PDB entry 8JIT | electron microscopy, 2.91 A resolution | chains A and R of the 6 polymer chains in the assembly

# Chain A
Name: Guanine nucleotide-binding protein G(s) subunit alpha isoforms short
Organism: Homo sapiens
Reference sequence: P63092 (GNAS2_HUMAN); the construct has insertions or renumbered stretches relative to UniProt, so the offset changes along the chain: -5 to 52 = UniProt 1-58; 191-378 = UniProt 207-394
Amino-acid sequence (394 residues; row label = number of the first residue in the row; note: 138 numbers in that range are skipped by the numbering (no residue carries them; nothing is unmodelled there); a row labelled like 52A-52Z holds insertion residues (52A, then the next letters in order); numbers below 1 keep their minus sign (Met-5 is residue -5)):
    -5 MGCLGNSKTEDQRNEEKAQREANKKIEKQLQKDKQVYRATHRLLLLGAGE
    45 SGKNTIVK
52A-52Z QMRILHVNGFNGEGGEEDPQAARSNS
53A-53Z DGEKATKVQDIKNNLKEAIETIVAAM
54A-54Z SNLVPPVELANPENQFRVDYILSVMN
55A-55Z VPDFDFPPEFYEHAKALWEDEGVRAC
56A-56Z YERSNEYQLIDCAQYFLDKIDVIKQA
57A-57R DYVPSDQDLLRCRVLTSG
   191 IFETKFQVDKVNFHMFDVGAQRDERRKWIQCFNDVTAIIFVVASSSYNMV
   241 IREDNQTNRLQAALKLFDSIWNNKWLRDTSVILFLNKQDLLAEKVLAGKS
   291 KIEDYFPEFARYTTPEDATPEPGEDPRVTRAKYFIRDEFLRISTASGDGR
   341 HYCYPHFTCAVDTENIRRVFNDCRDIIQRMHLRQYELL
Not modelled in the structure: -5 to 2, 52A-52Z, 53A-53Z, 54A-54Z, 55A-55Z, 56A-56Z, 57A-57R, 236-244
Construct notes: conflict Asn48 (Ser54 in P63092), Ala210 (Gly226 in P63092), Ala252 (Glu268 in P63092), Lys255 (Asn271 in P63092), Asp258 (Lys274 in P63092), Lys264 (Arg280 in P63092), Asp268 (Thr284 in P63092), Thr269 (Ile285 in P63092)

# Chain R
Name: Glucagon receptor
Organism: Homo sapiens
Reference sequence: P47871 (GLR_HUMAN); numbering as in UniProt (aligned over 27-431)
Amino-acid sequence (405 residues; numbered 27 to 431; the number before each row is that of its first residue):
    27 QVMDFLFEKWKLYGDQCHHNLSLLPPPTELVCNRTFDKYSCWPDTPANTT
    77 ANISCPWYLPWHHKVQHRFVFKRCGPDGQWVRGPRGQPWRDASQCQMDGE
   127 EIEVQKEVAKMYSSFQVMYTVGYSLSLGALLLALAILGGLSKLHCTRNAI
   177 HANLFASFVLKASSVLVIDGLLRTRYSQKIGDDLSVSTWLSDGAVAGCRV
   227 AAVFMQYGIVANYCWLLVEGLYLHNLLGLATLPERSFFSLYLGIGWGAPM
   277 LFVVPWAVVKCLFENVQCWTSNDNMGFWWILRFPVFLAILINFFIFVRIV
   327 QLLVAKLRARQMHHTDYKFRLAKSTLTLIPLLGVHEVVFAFVTDEHAQGT
   377 LRSAKLFFDLFLSSFQGLLVAVLYCFLNKEVQSELRRRWHRWRLGKVLWE
   427 ERNTS
Not modelled in the structure: 422-431
Cystine bridges: Cys43-Cys67, Cys58-Cys100, Cys81-Cys121, Cys224-Cys294
Ligand contacts: N-hexadecanoyl-L-glutamic acid (D6M): Ser139, Gln142, Val143, Thr146, Val147, Ser150, Leu151, Arg199

# Interface between chain A and chain R
Contacting residue pairs - 34 pairs, chain A then chain R:
  Gln29(A) - Glu260(R)
  Val30(A) - Glu260(R)
  Arg32(A) - Thr257(R)
  Arg32(A) - Leu258(R)
  Arg32(A) - Pro259(R)  hydrogen bond (side chain-backbone)
  Arg32(A) - Glu260(R)  hydrogen bond (side chain-backbone)
  Ala33(A) - Thr257(R)  hydrogen bond (backbone-side chain)
  Ala33(A) - Glu260(R)
  His35(A) - Thr257(R)
  Tyr342(A) - Arg336(R)
  Tyr342(A) - Gln337(R)  hydrogen bond
  Cys343(A) - Arg336(R)  hydrogen bond (backbone-side chain)
  Tyr344(A) - Arg336(R)
  Phe360(A) - Ala256(R)  hydrophobic
  Arg364(A) - Ala256(R)
  Asp365(A) - Lys332(R)  salt bridge
  Ile367(A) - Ala256(R)
  Gln368(A) - Leu253(R)  hydrogen bond (side chain-backbone)
  Gln368(A) - Leu328(R)
  Gln368(A) - Lys332(R)  hydrogen bond
  Arg369(A) - Lys332(R)  hydrogen bond (side chain-backbone)
  Arg369(A) - Arg336(R)
  His371(A) - Leu252(R)  hydrogen bond (side chain-backbone)
  Leu372(A) - Leu253(R)  hydrophobic
  Gln374(A) - Arg173(R)
  Tyr375(A) - Arg173(R)
  Tyr375(A) - His177(R)
  Tyr375(A) - Tyr248(R)
  Tyr375(A) - Leu354(R)
  Glu376(A) - Asn404(R)
  Glu376(A) - Lys405(R)
  Leu377(A) - Thr351(R)
  Leu377(A) - Leu354(R)  hydrophobic
  Leu378(A) - Leu329(R)  hydrophobic
Also at the interface, not in a pair above, chain A (24 interface residues in all): Thr34, Val201, Met370
Also at the interface, not in a pair above, chain R (26 interface residues in all): Leu249, Gly254, Ile325, Ala335, Leu347, Ile355, Tyr400

# In short
24 residues of chain A and 26 residues of chain R are in contact; the contacts include 9 hydrogen bonds and 1
salt bridge. Among the polar pairs are Asp365(A)-Lys332(R), Arg32(A)-Pro259(R) and Arg32(A)-Glu260(R). Ligands
of chain R: N-hexadecanoyl-L-glutamic acid.
Chain A is Guanine nucleotide-binding protein G(s) subunit alpha isoforms short and chain R is Glucagon
receptor, both from Homo sapiens; the structure, Cryo-EM structure of the GLP-1R/GCGR dual agonist
MEDI0382-bound human GCGR-Gs complex, was determined by electron microscopy (same publication as 8JIS, 8JIQ,
8JIU, 8JIP and 8JIR).
